2ISS - chains B and E of the 6 polymer chains in the assembly; structure by X-ray diffraction, 2.90 A resolution.

[Chain B]
Protein: Pyridoxal biosynthesis lyase pdxS
Source organism: Thermotoga maritima
Notes: EC 4.-.-.-
Reference sequence: Q9WYU4 (PDXS_THEMA); numbering as in UniProt (aligned over 1-293)
Sequence (313 residues; row label = number of the first residue in the row; numbers below 1 keep their minus sign (Met-19 is residue -19)):
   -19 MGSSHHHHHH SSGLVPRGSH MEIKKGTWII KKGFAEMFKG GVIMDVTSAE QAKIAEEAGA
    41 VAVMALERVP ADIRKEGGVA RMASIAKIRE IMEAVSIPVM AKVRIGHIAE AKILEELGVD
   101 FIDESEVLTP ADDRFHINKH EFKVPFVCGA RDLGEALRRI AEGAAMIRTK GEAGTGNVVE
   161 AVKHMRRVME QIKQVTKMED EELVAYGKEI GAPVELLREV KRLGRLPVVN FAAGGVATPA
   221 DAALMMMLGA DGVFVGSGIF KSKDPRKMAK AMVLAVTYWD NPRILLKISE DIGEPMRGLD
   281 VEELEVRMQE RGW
Unresolved in the structure: -19 to -5, 281-293
Covalent attachments: ribulose-5-phosphate (5RP) linked to Lys82
Construct notes: initiating methionine (-19); expression tag (-18 to 0)
Residues lining bound ligands: ribulose-5-phosphate (5RP): Asp25, Met44, Pro50, Asp103, Val107, Arg148, Glu152, Ala153, Gly154, Thr155, Gly214, Gly215, Val216, Phe234, Val235, Gly236, Ser237, Gly238
Reported in the primary citation:
  - binding site for ribulose-5-phosphate: Asp25, Met44, Pro50, Lys82, Asp103, Val107, Arg148, Gly154, Gly215, Gly236, Ser237
  - catalytic residues: Lys82, Lys150
  - binding site for phosphate ion: His116, Glu135, Arg138, Arg139, Lys188
  - catalytic residues: Asp25, Asp103, Arg148 (proposed by the authors, not directly observed)
  - self-association interface (contacts with another copy of this molecule): Glu270 to Asp280

[Chain E]
Protein: Glutamine amidotransferase subunit pdxT
Source organism: Thermotoga maritima
Notes: EC 2.6.-.-
Reference sequence: Q9WYU3 (PDXT_THEMA); numbering as in UniProt (aligned over 1-188)
Sequence (208 residues; numbered -19 to 188; the number before each row is that of its first residue; numbers below 1 keep their minus sign (Met-19 is residue -19)):
   -19 MGSSHHHHHH SSGLVPRGSH MKIGVLGVQG DVREHVEALH KLGVETLIVK LPEQLDMVDG
    41 LILPGGESTT MIRILKEMDM DEKLVERINN GLPVFATCAG VILLAKRIKN YSQEKLGVLD
   101 ITVERNAYGR QVESFETFVE IPAVGKDPFR AIFIRAPRIV ETGKNVEILA TYDYDPVLVK
   161 EGNILACTFH PELTDDLRLH RYFLEMVK
Unresolved in the structure: -19 to 0, 90-92, 188
Construct notes: initiating methionine (-19); expression tag (-18 to 0)
Reported in the primary citation:
  - catalytic residues: Cys78, His170, Glu172

[Chain B / chain E interface]
Residue-residue contacts - 89 pairs, chain B then chain E:
  Pro-4(B) with Tyr154(E)
  Arg-3(B) with Thr151(E); Asp153(E), salt bridge; Tyr154(E), hydrogen bond (backbone-backbone)
  Gly-2(B) with Thr151(E)
  Ser-1(B) with Val119(E); Glu120(E), hydrogen bond (side chain-backbone); Thr151(E), hydrogen bond (backbone-backbone); Tyr152(E); Asp153(E), hydrogen bond (backbone-backbone)
  Met1(B) with Thr117(E), hydrogen bond (backbone-side chain); Phe118(E)
  Glu2(B) with Thr117(E), hydrogen bond (backbone-side chain)
  Ile3(B) with Glu116(E); Thr117(E); Tyr152(E)
  Lys4(B) with Phe115(E); Glu116(E), hydrogen bond (backbone-backbone)
  Lys5(B) with Glu113(E), salt bridge; Ser114(E)
  Gly6(B) with Ser114(E)
  Thr7(B) with Glu116(E), hydrogen bond
  Ile9(B) with Glu116(E); Arg130(E); Ile132(E), hydrophobic; Leu173(E)
  Ile10(B) with Gln111(E); Ser114(E); Phe115(E), hydrophobic; Glu116(E); Ile134(E)
  Gly13(B) with Ile134(E); Leu173(E)
  Phe14(B) with Gln111(E); Ile134(E), hydrophobic; Arg135(E)
  Glu16(B) with Asp11(E); Arg13(E), salt bridge; Glu14(E)
  Met17(B) with Gln9(E), hydrogen bond (backbone-side chain); Asp11(E); Gly45(E); Gly46(E); His170(E); Leu173(E), hydrophobic
  Phe18(B) with Gln9(E)
  Lys19(B) with Gln9(E), hydrogen bond (backbone-side chain); Gly10(E), hydrogen bond (backbone-backbone); Arg13(E); Glu14(E), salt bridge
  Gly20(B) with Gln9(E)
  Glu37(B) with Arg53(E), hydrogen bond (backbone-side chain)
  Ala38(B) with Arg53(E)
  Gly39(B) with Thr50(E), hydrogen bond (backbone-side chain)
  Ala40(B) with Thr50(E), hydrogen bond (backbone-side chain)
  Val41(B) with Gln9(E); Glu47(E); Thr50(E)
  Met72(B) with Arg110(E), hydrogen bond (backbone-side chain)
  Ser76(B) with Arg105(E), hydrogen bond; Asn106(E), hydrogen bond (backbone-side chain); Arg135(E), hydrogen bond (backbone-side chain)
  Ile77(B) with Glu47(E); Thr49(E); Arg135(E)
  Pro78(B) with Glu47(E); Arg135(E)
  Val79(B) with Arg110(E)
  Gly98(B) with Arg110(E)
  Asp100(B) with Arg110(E), salt bridge; Gln111(E), hydrogen bond (side chain-backbone); Arg135(E), salt bridge
  Lys123(B) with Val112(E)
  Pro125(B) with Gln111(E)
  Arg205(B) with Arg13(E); Glu17(E), salt bridge
  Lys250(B) with Arg53(E); Glu57(E), salt bridge
  Leu254(B) with Glu57(E)
  Thr257(B) with Val8(E), hydrogen bond (side chain-backbone); Lys30(E), hydrogen bond (backbone-side chain); Ile54(E)
  Tyr258(B) with Lys30(E), hydrogen bond (side chain-backbone); Leu31(E), hydrophobic; Ile54(E); Met58(E)
  Asp260(B) with Lys30(E), salt bridge
  Ile264(B) with Met58(E), hydrophobic
  Lys267(B) with Glu57(E)
Interface residues without a listed pair, chain B (49 interface residues in all): His0, Gly21, Glu36, Val253, Trp259, Asn261, Arg263
Interface residues without a listed pair, chain E (43 interface residues in all): Pro128, Glu172

[Overview]
49 residues of chain B face 43 of chain E across their interface; the contacts include 22 hydrogen bonds and 9
salt bridges. Among the polar pairs are Arg-3(B)-Asp153(E), Lys5(B)-Glu113(E) and Glu16(B)-Arg13(E). From the
paper: catalytic residues Lys82(B), Lys150(B) and Cys78(E) among others; a binding site for
ribulose-5-phosphate at Asp25(B), Met44(B) and Pro50(B) among others.
Here chain B is Pyridoxal biosynthesis lyase pdxS and chain E is Glutamine amidotransferase subunit pdxT, both
from Thermotoga maritima. Entry 2ISS (Structure of the PLP synthase Holoenzyme from Thermotoga maritima) was
determined by X-ray diffraction.
